7PE7 - chains B and D of the 10 polymer chains in the assembly; structure by electron microscopy, 3.41 A resolution.

== Chain B ==
Name: Serine/threonine-protein kinase mTOR
Organism: Homo sapiens
Notes: EC 2.7.11.1
UniProt: P42345 (MTOR_HUMAN); residue numbers follow UniProt; this construct covers 1-246, 259-2549
Sequence (2571 residues; numbered 1 to 2549 plus 34 insertion-coded residues; 12 numbers in that range are skipped by the numbering (no residue carries them; nothing is unmodelled there); the number before each row is that of its first residue; a row labelled like 246A-246Z holds insertion residues (246A, then the next letters in order)):
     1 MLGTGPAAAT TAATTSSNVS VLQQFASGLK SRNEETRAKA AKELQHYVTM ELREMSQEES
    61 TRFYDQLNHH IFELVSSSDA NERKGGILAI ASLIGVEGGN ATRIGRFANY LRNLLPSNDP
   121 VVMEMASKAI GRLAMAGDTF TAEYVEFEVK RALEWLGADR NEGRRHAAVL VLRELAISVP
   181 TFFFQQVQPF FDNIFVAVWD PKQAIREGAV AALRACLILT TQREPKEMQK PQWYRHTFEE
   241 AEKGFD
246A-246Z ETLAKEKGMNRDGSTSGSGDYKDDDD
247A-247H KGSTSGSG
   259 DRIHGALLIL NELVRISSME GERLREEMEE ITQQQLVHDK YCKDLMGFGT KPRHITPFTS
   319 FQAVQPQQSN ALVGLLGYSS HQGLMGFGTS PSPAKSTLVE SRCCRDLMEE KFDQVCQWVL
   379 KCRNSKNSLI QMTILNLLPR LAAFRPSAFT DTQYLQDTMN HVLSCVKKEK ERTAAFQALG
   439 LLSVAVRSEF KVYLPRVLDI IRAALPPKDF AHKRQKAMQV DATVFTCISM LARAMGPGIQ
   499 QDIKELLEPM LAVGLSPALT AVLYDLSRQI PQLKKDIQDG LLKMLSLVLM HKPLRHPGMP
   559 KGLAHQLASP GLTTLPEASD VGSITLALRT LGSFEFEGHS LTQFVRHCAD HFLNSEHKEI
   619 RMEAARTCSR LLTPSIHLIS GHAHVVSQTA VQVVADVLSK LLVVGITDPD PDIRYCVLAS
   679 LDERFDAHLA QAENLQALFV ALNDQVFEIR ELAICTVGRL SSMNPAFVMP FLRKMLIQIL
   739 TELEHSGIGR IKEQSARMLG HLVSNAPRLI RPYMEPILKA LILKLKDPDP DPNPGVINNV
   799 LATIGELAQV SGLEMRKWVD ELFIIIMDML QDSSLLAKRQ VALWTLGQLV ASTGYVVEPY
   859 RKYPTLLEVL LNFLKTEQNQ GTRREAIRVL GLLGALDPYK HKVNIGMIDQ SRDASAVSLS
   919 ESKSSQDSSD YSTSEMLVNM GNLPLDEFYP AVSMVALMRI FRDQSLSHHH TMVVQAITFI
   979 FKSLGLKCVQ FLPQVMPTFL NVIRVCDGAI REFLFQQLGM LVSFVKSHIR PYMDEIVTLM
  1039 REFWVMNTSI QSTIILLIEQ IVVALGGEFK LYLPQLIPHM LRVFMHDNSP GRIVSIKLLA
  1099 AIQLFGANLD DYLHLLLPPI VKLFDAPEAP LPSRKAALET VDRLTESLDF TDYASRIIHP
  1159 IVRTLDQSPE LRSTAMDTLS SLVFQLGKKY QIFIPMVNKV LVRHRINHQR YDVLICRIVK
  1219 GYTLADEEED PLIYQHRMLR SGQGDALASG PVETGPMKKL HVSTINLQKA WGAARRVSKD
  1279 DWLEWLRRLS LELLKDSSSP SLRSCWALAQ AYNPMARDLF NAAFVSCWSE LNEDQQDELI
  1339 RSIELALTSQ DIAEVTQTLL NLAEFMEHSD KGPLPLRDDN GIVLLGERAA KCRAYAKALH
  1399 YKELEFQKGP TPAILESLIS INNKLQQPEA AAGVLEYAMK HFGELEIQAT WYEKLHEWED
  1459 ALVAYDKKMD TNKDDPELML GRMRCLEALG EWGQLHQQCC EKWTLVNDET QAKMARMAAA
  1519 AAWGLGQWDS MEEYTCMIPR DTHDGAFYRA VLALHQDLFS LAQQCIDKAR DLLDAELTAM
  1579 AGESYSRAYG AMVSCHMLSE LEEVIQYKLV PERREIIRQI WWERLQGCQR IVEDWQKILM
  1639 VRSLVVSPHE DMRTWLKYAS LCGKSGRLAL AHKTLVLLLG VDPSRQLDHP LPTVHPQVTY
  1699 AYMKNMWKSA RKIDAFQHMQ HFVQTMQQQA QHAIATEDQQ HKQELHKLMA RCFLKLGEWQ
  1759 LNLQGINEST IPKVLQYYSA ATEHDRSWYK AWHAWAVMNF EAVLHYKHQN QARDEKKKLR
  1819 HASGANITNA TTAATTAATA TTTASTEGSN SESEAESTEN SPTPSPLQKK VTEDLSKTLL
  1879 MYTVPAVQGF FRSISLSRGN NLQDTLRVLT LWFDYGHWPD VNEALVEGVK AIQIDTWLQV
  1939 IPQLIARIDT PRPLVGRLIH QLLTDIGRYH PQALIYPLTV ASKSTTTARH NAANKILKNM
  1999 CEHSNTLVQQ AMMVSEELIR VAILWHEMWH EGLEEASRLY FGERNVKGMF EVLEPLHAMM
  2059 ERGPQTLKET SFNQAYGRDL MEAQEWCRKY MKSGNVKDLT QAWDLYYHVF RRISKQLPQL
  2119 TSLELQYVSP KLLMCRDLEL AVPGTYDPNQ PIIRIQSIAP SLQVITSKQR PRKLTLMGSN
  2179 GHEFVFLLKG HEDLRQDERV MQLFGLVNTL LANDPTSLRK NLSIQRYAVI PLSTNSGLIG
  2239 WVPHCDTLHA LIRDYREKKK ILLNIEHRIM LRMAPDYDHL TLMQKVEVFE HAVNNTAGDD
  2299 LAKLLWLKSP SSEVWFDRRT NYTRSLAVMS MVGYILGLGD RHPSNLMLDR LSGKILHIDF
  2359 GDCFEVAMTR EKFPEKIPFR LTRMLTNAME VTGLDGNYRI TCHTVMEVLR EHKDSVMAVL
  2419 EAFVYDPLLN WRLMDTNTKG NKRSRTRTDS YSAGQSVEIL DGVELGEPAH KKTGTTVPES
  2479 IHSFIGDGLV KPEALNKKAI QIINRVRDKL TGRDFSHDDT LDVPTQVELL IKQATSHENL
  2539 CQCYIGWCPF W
Unresolved in the structure: 1-16, 31-36, 54-59, 75-81, 157-161, 224-232, 246A-246Z, 247A-247H, 290-303, 318-355, 381-385, 405-409, 467-477, 492-496, 550-579, 596-598, 634-643, 787-790, 904-928, 1239-1262, 1811-1872, 2434-2491
Sequence notes: insertion (246M-246Z, 247A-247H)
Small-molecule neighbours: inositol hexakisphosphate (IHP): Arg-1628, Lys-1655, Ser-1658, Lys-1662, Tyr-1698, Lys-1702, Arg-1749, Trp-1786, Lys-1788
Swiss-Prot annotation at these positions:
  - region: Val-2162 to Arg-2168 (G-loop), Lys-2258 to Gly-2296 (Interaction with MLST8), Gly-2335 to Asn-2343 (Catalytic loop), His-2355 to Thr-2380 (Activation loop)
  - binding site (1D-myo-inositol hexakisphosphate): Lys-1662, Lys-1702, Arg-1749
  - binding site (ATP): Ser-2165, Gln-2167, Leu-2185, Lys-2187, Glu-2190, Tyr-2225, Gly-2238, Trp-2239, Val-2240, Thr-2245, Met-2345, Ile-2356
  - binding site (Mg(2+)): Asn-2343, Asp-2357
  - modified residue: Met-1 (N-acetylmethionine), Ser-567 (Phosphoserine), Thr-1162 (Phosphothreonine), Lys-1218 (N6-acetyllysine), Ser-1261 (Phosphoserine), Ser-2159 (Phosphoserine), Thr-2164 (Phosphothreonine), Thr-2173 (Phosphothreonine), Thr-2446 (Phosphothreonine), Ser-2448 (Phosphoserine), Ser-2478 (Phosphoserine), Ser-2481 (Phosphoserine)
  - cross-link: Lys-2066 (Glycyl lysine isopeptide (Lys-Gly) (interchain with G-Cter in ubiquitin))
  - natural variant: Ala-8 (A8S: In a lung large cell carcinoma sample), Met-135 (M135T: In a metastatic melanoma sample), Arg-624 (R624H: In FCORD2; uncertain significance), Asp-1376 (D1376E: Found in a patient with focal epilepsy; uncertain significance), Tyr-1450 (Y1450D: In FCORD2), Trp-1456 (W1456G: In FCORD2), Ala-1459 (A1459D: In FCORD2; A1459S: In FCORD2; uncertain significance), Leu-1460 (L1460P: In FCORD2), Cys-1483 (C1483R: In FCORD2), Trp-1490 (W1490R: In SKS), Met-1595 (M1595I: In SKS), Arg-1709 (R1709H: In FCORD2; uncertain significance), 13 further natural variant entries in UniProt
  - mutagenesis: Lys-2066 (K2066R: Complete loss ubiquitination by the SCF(FBXO22) complex), Ser-2159 (S2159A: Reduces mTORC1-associated S-2481 autophosphorylation; when associated with A-2164. Reduced activity of the mTORC1 complex; S2159D: Mimics phosphorylation ...), Thr-2164 (T2164A: Reduces mTORC1-associated S-2481 autophosphorylation; when associated with A-2159; T2164E: Stronger phosphorylation of RPS6KB1; when associated with D-2159), Thr-2173 (T2173A: Increased mTOR kinase activity), His-2340 (H2340A: Barely detectable kinase activity), Asp-2357 (D2357E: Kinase-dead mutant, loss of interaction with TM4SF5 and loss of lysosome membrane localization; when associated with I-2364), Val-2364 (V2364I: Kinase-dead mutant, loss of interaction with TM4SF5 and loss of lysosome membrane localization; when associated with E-2357)

== Chain D ==
Name: Target of rapamycin complex subunit LST8
Organism: Homo sapiens
UniProt: Q9BVC4 (LST8_HUMAN); residues 1-326 here = UniProt positions 1-326
Sequence (326 residues; each row starts with the number of its first residue):
     1 MNTSPGTVGS DPVILATAGY DHTVRFWQAH SGICTRTVQH QDSQVNALEV TPDRSMIAAA
    61 GYQHIRMYDL NSNNPNPIIS YDGVNKNIAS VGFHEDGRWM YTGGEDCTAR IWDLRSRNLQ
   121 CQRIFQVNAP INCVCLHPNQ AELIVGDQSG AIHIWDLKTD HNEQLIPEPE VSITSAHIDP
   181 DASYMAAVNS TGNCYVWNLT GGIGDEVTQL IPKTKIPAHT RYALQCRFSP DSTLLATCSA
   241 DQTCKIWRTS NFSLMTELSI KSGNPGESSR GWMWGCAFSG DSQYIVTASS DNLARLWCVE
   301 TGEIKREYGG HQKAVVCLAF NDSVLG
Unresolved in the structure: 1-7

== Chain B / chain D interface ==
Residue-residue contacts - 21 pairs, chain B then chain D:
  Arg-2270(B) with Lys-313(D), hydrogen bond (backbone-side chain)
  Met-2271(B) with Tyr-20(D)
  Ala-2272(B) with Tyr-20(D), hydrophobic
  Pro-2273(B) with His-22(D)
  Asp-2274(B) with His-22(D), salt bridge; Ser-43(D)
  His-2277(B) with Gln-44(D), hydrogen bond (backbone-side chain); Tyr-62(D), hydrogen bond; Asn-87(D)
  Leu-2278(B) with Tyr-20(D), hydrophobic; Gln-44(D)
  Leu-2280(B) with Gln-148(D)
  Met-2281(B) with Tyr-222(D), hydrophobic
  Gln-2282(B) with Tyr-20(D); Gln-44(D); Trp-274(D); Val-316(D)
  Glu-2285(B) with Trp-272(D), hydrogen bond
  Glu-2288(B) with Arg-221(D), salt bridge; Trp-272(D)
  Glu-2536(B) with Tyr-222(D), hydrogen bond
Other interface residues (no listed pair), chain B (15 interface residues in all): Thr-2279, Val-2284
Other interface residues (no listed pair), chain D (18 interface residues in all): Asp-42, Asn-46, Glu-105, Thr-174, Ser-290

== Summary ==
Chain B and chain D form an interface of 15 and 18 residues respectively, with 5 hydrogen bonds and 2 salt
bridges. Among the polar pairs are Asp-2274(B)/His-22(D), Glu-2288(B)/Arg-221(D) and Arg-2270(B)/Lys-313(D).
Chain B binds inositol hexakisphosphate.
Here chain B is Serine/threonine-protein kinase mTOR and chain D is Target of rapamycin complex subunit LST8,
both from Homo sapiens. Entry 7PE7 (cryo-EM structure of DEPTOR bound to human mTOR complex 2, overall
refinement) was determined by electron microscopy together with 7PE8, 7PE9, 7PEA, 7PEB and 7PEC from the same
study.
